9D35 - chains B and P of the 9 polymer chains in the assembly; structure by electron microscopy, 3.26 A resolution.

[Chain B]
Protein: Proteasome subunit alpha type-2
Source organism: Saccharomyces cerevisiae
UniProt: P23639 (PSA2_YEAST); numbering as in UniProt (aligned over 1-250)
Amino-acid sequence (250 residues; numbered 1 to 250; the number before each row is that of its first residue):
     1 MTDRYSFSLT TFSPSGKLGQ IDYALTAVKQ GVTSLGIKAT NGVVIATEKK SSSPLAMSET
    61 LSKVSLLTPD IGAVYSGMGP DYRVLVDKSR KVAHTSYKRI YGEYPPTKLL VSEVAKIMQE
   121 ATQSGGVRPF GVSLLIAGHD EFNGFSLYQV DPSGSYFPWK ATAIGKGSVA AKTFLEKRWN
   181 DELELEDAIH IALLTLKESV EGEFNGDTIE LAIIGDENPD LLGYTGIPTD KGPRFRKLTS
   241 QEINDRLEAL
Unresolved in the structure: 1
Curated features (UniProtKB/Swiss-Prot):
  - cross-link: K108 (Glycyl lysine isopeptide (Lys-Gly) (interchain with G-Cter in ubiquitin))

[Chain P]
Protein: Proteasome maturation factor UMP1
Source organism: Saccharomyces cerevisiae
UniProt: P38293 (UMP1_YEAST); residue numbers follow UniProt; this construct covers 1-148
Amino-acid sequence (200 residues; numbered 1 to 200; the number before each row is that of its first residue):
     1 MNIVPQDTFK SQVSTDQDKS VLSSAVPSLP DTLRQQEGGA VPLSTQLNDR HPLESTLKNW
    61 ETTQRQRQME QYRQIFGIAE PMKRTMEMEI VNRTDFNPLS TNGSIHRDIL LNKECSIDWE
   121 DVYPGTGLQA STMVGDDVHS KIEKQLGIGR RIPGLINPWK RRWKKNFIAV SAANRFKKIS
   181 SSGALDYDIP TTASENLYFQ
Unresolved in the structure: 1-48, 127-200
Construct notes: expression tag (149-200)

[Interface between chain B and chain P]
Contacting residue pairs (24; chain B residue first):
  V84(B) with I105(P), hydrophobic; I109(P), hydrophobic
  D87(B) with E114(P); C115(P)
  K88(B) with I105(P); D108(P), salt bridge
  K91(B) with K113(P), hydrogen bond (side chain-backbone); S116(P), hydrogen bond (side chain-backbone); D121(P), salt bridge
  H94(B) with I117(P)
  T95(B) with I117(P); D121(P); V122(P)
  R99(B) with W119(P); V122(P)
  I100(B) with Y123(P), hydrophobic
  K116(B) with N102(P), hydrogen bond
  I117(B) with I105(P), hydrophobic
  E120(B) with N97(P)
  Q123(B) with N97(P), hydrogen bond
  S124(B) with D95(P), hydrogen bond; N97(P), hydrogen bond
  G125(B) with T94(P)
  G126(B) with T94(P)
Interface residues without a listed pair, chain B (17 interface residues in all): L85, F130
Interface residues without a listed pair, chain P (19 interface residues in all): F96, S100, T101

[In short]
The interface between chain B and chain P involves 17 residues on one side and 19 on the other; the contacts
include 6 hydrogen bonds and 2 salt bridges. Among the polar pairs are K88(B)-D108(P), K91(B)-D121(P) and
K91(B)-K113(P).
Chain B is Proteasome subunit alpha type-2 and chain P is Proteasome maturation factor UMP1, both from
Saccharomyces cerevisiae; the structure, Proteasome core particle assembly intermediate 5-alpha/3-beta/Ump1
purified from Saccharomyces cerevisiae, was determined by electron microscopy.
